PDB entry 2Z3I | X-ray diffraction, 1.80 A resolution | chains C and D of the 4 polymer chains in the assembly

== Chain C (and D) ==
Name: Blasticidin-S deaminase
From: Aspergillus terreus
Notes: EC 3.5.4.23; chain D of this document is another copy of the same molecule, construct and numbering; everything in this record applies to it too
UniProt: P0C2P0 (BSD_ASPTE); residue numbers follow UniProt; this construct covers 1-130
Sequence (130 residues; numbered 1 to 130; the number before each row is that of its first residue):
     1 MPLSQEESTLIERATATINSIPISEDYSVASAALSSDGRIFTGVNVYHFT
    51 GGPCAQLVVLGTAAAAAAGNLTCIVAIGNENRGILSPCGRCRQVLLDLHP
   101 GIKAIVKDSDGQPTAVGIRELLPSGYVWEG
Unresolved in the structure: 1
Construct notes: engineered mutation Q56 (Glu in P0C2P0)
Bound ions: Zn2+: C54, C88, C91
Ligand contacts:
  - blasticidin s (BLS), molecule 1: E25, D26, S28, V29, N45, Y47, C54, A55, Q56, A76, R82, L85, S86, P87, C88
  - blasticidin s (BLS), molecule 2: Y126, W128, E129
UniProt features mapped onto this chain:
  - binding site (substrate): S28, R82, Y126, W128
  - binding site (Zn(2+)): C54, C88, C91
  - mutagenesis: C91 (C91A: Loss of activity; C91S: Loss of activity)

== How chain C and chain D interact ==
Residue-residue contacts (31):
  Y47(C) with W128(D)
  S86(C) with S124(D), hydrogen bond; Y126(D)
  C88(C) with Q93(D)
  G89(C) with G89(D); R90(D); Q93(D), hydrogen bond (backbone-side chain); L122(D)
  R90(C) with G89(D); R90(D)
  R92(C) with L122(D); P123(D), hydrogen bond (side chain-backbone); S124(D), hydrogen bond (side chain-backbone); G125(D)
  Q93(C) with C88(D); G89(D), hydrogen bond (side chain-backbone)
  E120(C) with P123(D)
  L121(C) with L121(D); P123(D)
  L122(C) with G89(D); R92(D)
  P123(C) with R92(D), hydrogen bond (backbone-side chain); E120(D); L121(D); P123(D)
  S124(C) with S86(D), hydrogen bond; R92(D), hydrogen bond (backbone-side chain); V106(D)
  G125(C) with R92(D)
  Y126(C) with S86(D)
  W128(C) with Y47(D)
Also at the interface, not in a pair above, chain C (20 interface residues in all): T50, L85, P87, V106, K107
Also at the interface, not in a pair above, chain D (20 interface residues in all): T50, L85, P87, K107

== Summary ==
The chain C/chain D interface involves 20 residues from each chain, with 8 hydrogen bonds. Polar pairs include
S86(C)-S124(D), G89(C)-Q93(D) and R92(C)-P123(D). Ligands of chain C: blasticidin s. UniProt lists 4
substrate-binding residues, 3 Zn2+-binding residues and one mutagenesis site on chain C.
Both chains are Blasticidin-S deaminase (Aspergillus terreus). Entry 2Z3I (Crystal structure of blasticidin S
deaminase (BSD) mutant E56Q complexed with substrate) was determined by X-ray diffraction together with 2Z3G,
2Z3H, 2Z3J, 1WN5 and 1WN6 from the same study.
